PDB entry 7PFT | electron microscopy, 9.80 A resolution (very low resolution: no residue pairs are listed; an interface is given only as per-side residue counts) | chains K and I of the 29 polymer chains in the assembly

[Chain K]
Name: Histone H3.2
Source organism: Homo sapiens
UniProtKB: Q71DI3 (H32_HUMAN); residues 0-135 here correspond to UniProt positions 1-136 (UniProt number = residue number + 1)
Sequence (136 residues; numbered 0 to 135; the number before each row is that of its first residue; numbering starts at 0):
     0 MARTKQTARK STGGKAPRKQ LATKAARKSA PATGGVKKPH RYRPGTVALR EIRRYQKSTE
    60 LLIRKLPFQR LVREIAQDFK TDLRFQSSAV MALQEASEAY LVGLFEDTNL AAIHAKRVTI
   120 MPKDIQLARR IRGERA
Unresolved in the structure: 0-36, 134-135
Sequence notes: engineered mutation Ala-110 (Cys111 in Q71DI3)
Swiss-Prot annotation at these positions:
  - modified residue: Arg-2 (Asymmetric dimethylarginine), Thr-3 (Phosphothreonine), Lys-4 (Allysine), Gln-5 (5-glutamyl dopamine), Thr-6 (Phosphothreonine), Arg-8 (Citrulline), Lys-9 (N6,N6,N6-trimethyllysine), Ser-10 (ADP-ribosylserine), Thr-11 (Phosphothreonine), Lys-14 (N6-(2-hydroxyisobutyryl)lysine), Arg-17 (Asymmetric dimethylarginine), Lys-18 (N6-(2-hydroxyisobutyryl)lysine), Lys-23 (N6-(2-hydroxyisobutyryl)lysine), Arg-26 (Citrulline), Lys-27 (N6,N6,N6-trimethyllysine), Ser-28 (ADP-ribosylserine), Lys-36 (N6,N6,N6-trimethyllysine), Lys-37 (N6-methyllysine), Tyr-41 (Phosphotyrosine), Lys-56 (N6,N6,N6-trimethyllysine) and 8 more in UniProt
  - lipidation: Lys-18 (N6-decanoyllysine)

[Chain I]
Molecule: 591-nt DNA strand
Source organism: synthetic construct
Sequence (591 nucleotides; each row starts with the number of its first residue):
    16 GGCCGCCACT GGCCACTGGA GAATCCCGGT GCCGAGGCCG CTCAATTGGT CGTAGACAGC
    76 TCTAGCACCG CTTAAACGCA CGTACGCGCT GTCCCCCGCG TTTTAACCGC CAAGGGGATT
   136 ACTCCCTAGT CTCCAGGCAC GTGTCACATA TATACATCCT GTGCATGTAA GTGCATGTAA
   196 GTGCATGTAA GTACTCTGGC CGCCACTGGC CGCCACTGGC CACTGGAGAA TCCCGGTGCC
   256 GAGGCCGCTC AATTGGTCGT AGACAGCTCT AGCACCGCTT AAACGCACGT ACGCGCTGTC
   316 CCCCGCGTTT TAACCGCCAA GGGGATTACT CCCTAGTCTC CAGGCACGTG TCACATATAT
   376 ACATCCTGTG CATGTAAGTG CATGTAAGTG CATGTAAGTA CTCTGGCCGC CACTGGCCGC
   436 CACTGGCCAC TGGAGAATCC CGGTGCCGAG GCCGCTCAAT TGGTCGTAGA CAGCTCTAGC
   496 ACCGCTTAAA CGCACGTACG CGCTGTCCCC CGCGTTTTAA CCGCCAAGGG GATTACTCCC
   556 TAGTCTCCAG GCACGTGTCA CATATATACA TCCTGTGCAT GTAAGTGCAT G

[Chain K / chain I interface]
At this resolution (10 A) residue pairs are not listed: 22 residues of chain K and 15 of chain I lie at the interface.

[Overview]
Chain K and chain I form an interface of 22 and 15 residues respectively.
Here chain K is Histone H3.2 (Homo sapiens) and chain I is a 591-nt DNA strand (synthetic construct). Entry
7PFT (Trinucleosome of the 4x207 nucleosome array containing H1) was determined by electron microscopy (same
publication as 7PET, 7PEU, 7PEV, 7PEW, 7PEX, 7PEY and 16 further entries).
